1S0C - chain A; structure by X-ray diffraction, 2.20 A resolution.

# Chain A
Molecule: Botulinum neurotoxin type B
From: Clostridium botulinum
Notes: EC 3.4.24.69
UniProtKB: P10844 (BXB_CLOBO); residue numbers follow UniProt; this construct covers 1-1290
Sequence (1290 residues; row label = number of the first residue in the row):
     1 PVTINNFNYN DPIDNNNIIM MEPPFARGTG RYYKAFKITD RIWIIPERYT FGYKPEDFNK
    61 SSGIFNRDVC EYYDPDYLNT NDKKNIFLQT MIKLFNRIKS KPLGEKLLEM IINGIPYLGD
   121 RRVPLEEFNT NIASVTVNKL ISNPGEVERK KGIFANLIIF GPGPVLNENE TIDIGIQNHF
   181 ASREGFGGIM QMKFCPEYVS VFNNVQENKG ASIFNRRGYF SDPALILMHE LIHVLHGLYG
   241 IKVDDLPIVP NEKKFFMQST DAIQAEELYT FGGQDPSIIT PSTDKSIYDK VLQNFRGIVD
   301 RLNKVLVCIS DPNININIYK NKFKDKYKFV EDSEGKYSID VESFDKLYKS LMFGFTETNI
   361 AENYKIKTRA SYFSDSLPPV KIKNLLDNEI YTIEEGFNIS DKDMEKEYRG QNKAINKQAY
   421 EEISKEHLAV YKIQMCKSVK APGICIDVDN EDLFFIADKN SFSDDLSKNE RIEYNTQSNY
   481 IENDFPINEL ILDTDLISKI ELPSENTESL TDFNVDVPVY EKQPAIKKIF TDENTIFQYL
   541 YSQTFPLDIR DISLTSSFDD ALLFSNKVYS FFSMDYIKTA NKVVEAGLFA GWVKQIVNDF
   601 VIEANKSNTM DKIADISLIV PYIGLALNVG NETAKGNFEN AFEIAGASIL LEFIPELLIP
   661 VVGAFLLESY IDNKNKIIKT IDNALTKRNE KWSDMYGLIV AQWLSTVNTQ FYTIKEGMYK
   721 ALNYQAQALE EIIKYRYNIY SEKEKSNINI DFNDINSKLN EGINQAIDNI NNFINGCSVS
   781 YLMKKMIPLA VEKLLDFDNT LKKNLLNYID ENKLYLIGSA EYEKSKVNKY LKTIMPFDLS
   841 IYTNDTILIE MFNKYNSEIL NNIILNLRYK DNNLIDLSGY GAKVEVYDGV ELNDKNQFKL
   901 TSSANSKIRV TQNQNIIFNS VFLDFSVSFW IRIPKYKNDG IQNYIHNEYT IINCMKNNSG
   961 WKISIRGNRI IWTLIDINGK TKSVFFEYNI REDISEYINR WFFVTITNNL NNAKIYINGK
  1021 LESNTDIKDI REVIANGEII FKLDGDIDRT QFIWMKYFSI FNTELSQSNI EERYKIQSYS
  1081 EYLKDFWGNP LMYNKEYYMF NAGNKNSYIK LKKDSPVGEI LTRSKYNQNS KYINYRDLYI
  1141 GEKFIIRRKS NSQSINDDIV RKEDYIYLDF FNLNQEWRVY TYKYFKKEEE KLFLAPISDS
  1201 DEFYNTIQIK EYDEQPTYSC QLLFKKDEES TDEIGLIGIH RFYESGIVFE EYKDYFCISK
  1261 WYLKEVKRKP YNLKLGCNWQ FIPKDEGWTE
Not modelled in the structure: 440-442
Cystine bridges: Cys436-Cys445
Metal / ion sites: Zn2+: His229, His233; Ca2+ site 1: Pro276, Ile279, Asp284, Asn483; Ca2+ site 2: Ala561, Phe564, Lys567
UniProt features mapped onto this chain:
  - binding site (a ganglioside GT1b (d18:1(4E))): Glu1189, Glu1190
  - mutagenesis: Glu1189 (E1189L: Decreased toxicity, heavy chain has decreased binding to synaptosomes and to GT1b), Glu1190 (E1190L: Greatly decreased toxicity, heavy chain has decreased binding to synaptosomes, binds less GT1b)

# In short
His229 and His233 coordinate Zn2+. Pro276, Ile279, Asp284 and Asn483 coordinate Ca2+ site 1. UniProt lists
ganglioside GT1b (d18:1(4E))-binding residues Glu1189 and Glu1190 and 2 mutagenesis sites.
Chain A is Botulinum neurotoxin type B (Clostridium botulinum); the structure, Crystal structure of botulinum
neurotoxin type B at pH 5.0, was determined by X-ray diffraction (same publication as 1S0B, 1S0D, 1S0E, 1S0F
and 1S0G).
